Entry 9H3E (X-ray diffraction, 1.50 A resolution); this record covers chain A.

Chain A:
Protein: Lysozyme C
Organism: Gallus gallus
Notes: EC 3.2.1.17
Reference sequence: P00698 (LYSC_CHICK); residues -17 to 129 here correspond to UniProt positions 1-147 (UniProt number = residue number + 18)
Chain sequence (147 residues; numbered -17 to 129; the number before each row is that of its first residue; numbers below 1 keep their minus sign (Met-17 is residue -17)):
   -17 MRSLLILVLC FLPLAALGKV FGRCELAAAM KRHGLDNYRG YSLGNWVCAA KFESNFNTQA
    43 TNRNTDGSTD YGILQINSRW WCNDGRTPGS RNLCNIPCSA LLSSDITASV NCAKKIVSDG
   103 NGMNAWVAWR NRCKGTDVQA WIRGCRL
Not modelled in the structure: -17 to 0
Curated features (UniProtKB/Swiss-Prot):
  - active site: Glu35, Asp52
  - binding site (substrate): Asp101
Disulfides: Cys6-Cys127, Cys30-Cys115, Cys64-Cys80, Cys76-Cys94
Metal / ion sites: Na+: Ser60, Cys64, Ser72, Arg73

Overview:
The Na+ site is built by Ser60, Cys64, Ser72 and Arg73. From UniProt: active-site residues Glu35 and Asp52 and
substrate-binding residue Asp101.
Chain A is Lysozyme C (Gallus gallus); the structure, Hen egg white lysozyme crystallization and structure
determination at room temperature in the CrystalChip, was determined by X-ray diffraction (same publication as
9H4A and 9H3H).
